Entry 5SXV (X-ray diffraction, 3.40 A resolution); this record covers chains A and B of the 5 polymer chains in the assembly.

== Chain A (and B) ==
Name: Cys-loop ligand-gated ion channel
Organism: Dickeya chrysanthemi
Notes: chain B of this document is another copy of the same molecule, construct and numbering; everything in this record applies to it too
UniProtKB: P0C7B7 (ELIC_DICCH); the construct has insertions or renumbered stretches relative to UniProt, so the offset changes along the chain: 1-163 = UniProt 1-163; 165-322 = UniProt 164-321
Chain sequence (322 residues; numbered 1 to 322; the number before each row is that of its first residue):
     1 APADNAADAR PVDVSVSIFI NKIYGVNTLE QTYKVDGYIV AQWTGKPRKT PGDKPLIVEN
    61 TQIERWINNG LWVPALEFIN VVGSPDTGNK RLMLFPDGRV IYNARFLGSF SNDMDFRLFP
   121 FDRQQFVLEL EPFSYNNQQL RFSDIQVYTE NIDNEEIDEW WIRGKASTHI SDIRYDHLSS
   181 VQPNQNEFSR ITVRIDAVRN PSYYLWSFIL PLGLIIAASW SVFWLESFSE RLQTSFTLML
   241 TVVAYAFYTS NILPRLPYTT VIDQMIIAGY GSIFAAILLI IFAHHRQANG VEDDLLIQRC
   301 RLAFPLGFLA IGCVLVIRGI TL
Unresolved in the structure: 1-9, 318-322
Construct notes: insertion (164); conflict N289 (Met288 in P0C7B7)
Residues lining bound ligands:
  - 2-bromoethanol (BRJ), molecule 1: I20, N21, K22, I23, T149, E150, I152
  - 2-bromoethanol (BRJ), molecule 2: I39, A41, W43, V73, P74, L76, Y102
  - 2-bromoethanol (BRJ), molecule 3: I39, L76, F78, P85, T87, Y102, F106
Reported in the primary citation:
  - binding site for 2-bromoethanol: T237

== Chain A / chain B interface ==
Contacting residue pairs (94):
  K22(A) with E30(B), hydrogen bond (side chain-backbone); S111(B)
  Y24(A) with E30(B); V82(B)
  D36(A) with V81(B); V82(B)
  Y38(A) with E77(B), hydrogen bond; I79(B); F133(B), hydrophobic
  Q42(A) with S179(B), hydrogen bond
  I57(A) with S134(B); Y135(B), hydrophobic
  E59(A) with V73(B); A75(B), hydrogen bond (side chain-backbone); S134(B), hydrogen bond
  T61(A) with E64(B), hydrogen bond
  Q62(A) with E64(B), hydrogen bond; I67(B); N68(B), hydrogen bond
  R65(A) with N68(B)
  D86(A) with G83(B); S84(B), hydrogen bond
  T87(A) with S84(B), hydrogen bond (backbone-side chain)
  G88(A) with S84(B)
  N89(A) with E77(B), hydrogen bond; F133(B)
  K90(A) with F133(B)
  R91(A) with F133(B); S134(B)
  F95(A) with S180(B)
  R99(A) with S180(B)
  I101(A) with S179(B)
  N103(A) with F133(B)
  R105(A) with E77(B), salt bridge; F78(B), hydrogen bond (side chain-backbone); I79(B), hydrogen bond (side chain-backbone); V81(B), hydrogen bond (side chain-backbone)
  L107(A) with V82(B), hydrophobic; G83(B)
  Y148(A) with H177(B)
  E156(A) with R117(B); Y258(B)
  I157(A) with Q31(B); M114(B); D115(B); R117(B); P257(B); Y258(B), hydrophobic
  D158(A) with Q31(B), hydrogen bond; P257(B)
  E159(A) with L29(B); P257(B)
  N200(A) with P257(B)
  S202(A) with P257(B), hydrogen bond (side chain-backbone)
  Y203(A) with L256(B); P257(B); Y258(B); D263(B)
  W206(A) with I267(B)
  S207(A) with T259(B)
  L210(A) with I267(B), hydrophobic
  P211(A) with Y270(B), hydrophobic
  L214(A) with M239(B); F274(B)
  I215(A) with V243(B), hydrophobic
  A217(A) with F274(B), hydrophobic
  A218(A) with F236(B)
  S221(A) with L232(B); F236(B)
  W224(A) with F228(B); I281(B), hydrophobic; H285(B)
  L225(A) with L232(B), hydrophobic
  E226(A) with H284(B), salt bridge
  E230(A) with S229(B), hydrogen bond; Q233(B)
  T234(A) with Q233(B); F236(B)
  L238(A) with F236(B), hydrophobic
  L240(A) with L240(B), hydrophobic
  T241(A) with L240(B)
  Y245(A) with V243(B), hydrophobic; Y270(B)
  F247(A) with F247(B)
  Y248(A) with A246(B); F247(B), hydrophobic; S250(B)
  N251(A) with F247(B); N251(B), hydrogen bond; R255(B)
  I252(A) with S250(B); N251(B); R255(B)
  R301(A) with H285(B)
Interface residues without a listed pair, chain A (58 interface residues in all): F19, N60, A104, T237, A244
Interface residues without a listed pair, chain B (54 interface residues in all): T32, P74, Q139, G271, I277

== Overview ==
58 residues of chain A face 54 of chain B across their interface, with 18 hydrogen bonds and 2 salt bridges.
Polar pairs include R105(A)-E77(B), E226(A)-H284(B) and K22(A)-E30(B). Ligands of chain A: 3 copies of
2-bromoethanol. From the paper: a binding site for 2-bromoethanol at T237(A).
Chain A and chain B are both Cys-loop ligand-gated ion channel (Dickeya chrysanthemi); the structure, X-ray
structure of 2-bromoethanol bound to a pentameric ligand gated ion channel (ELIC) in a resting ..., was
determined by X-ray diffraction, deposited together with 5SXU.
